Entry 7XOM (electron microscopy, 3.20 A resolution); this record covers chains K and U of the 15 polymer chains in the assembly.

Chain K:
Name: Chaperonin GroEL
From: Escherichia coli
Notes: EC 5.6.1.7
UniProt: P0A6F5 (CH60_ECOLI); residue numbers follow UniProt; this construct covers 2-548
Chain sequence (547 residues; numbered 2 to 548; the number before each row is that of its first residue):
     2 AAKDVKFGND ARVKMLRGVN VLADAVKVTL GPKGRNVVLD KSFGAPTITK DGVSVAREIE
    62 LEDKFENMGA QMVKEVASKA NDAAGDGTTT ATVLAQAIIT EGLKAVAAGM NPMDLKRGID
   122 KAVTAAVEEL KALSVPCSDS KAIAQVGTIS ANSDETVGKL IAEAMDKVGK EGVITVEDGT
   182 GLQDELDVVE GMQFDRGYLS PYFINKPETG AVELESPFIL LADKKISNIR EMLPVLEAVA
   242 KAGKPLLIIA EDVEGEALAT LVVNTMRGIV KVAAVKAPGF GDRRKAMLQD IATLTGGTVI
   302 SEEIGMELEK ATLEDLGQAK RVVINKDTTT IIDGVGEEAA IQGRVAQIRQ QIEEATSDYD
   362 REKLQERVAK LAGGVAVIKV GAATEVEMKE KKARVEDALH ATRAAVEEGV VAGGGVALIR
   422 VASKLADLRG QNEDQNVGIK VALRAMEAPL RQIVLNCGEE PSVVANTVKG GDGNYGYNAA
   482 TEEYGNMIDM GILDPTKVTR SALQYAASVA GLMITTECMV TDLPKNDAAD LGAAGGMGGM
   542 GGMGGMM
Unresolved in the structure: 526-548

Chain U:
Name: Polyalanine model of UDP-glucuronosyltransferase 1A (UGT1A)
From: Homo sapiens
Chain sequence (32 residues; each row starts with the number of its first residue; X marks 32 residues of unknown identity (built as UNK)):
     1 XXXXXXXXXX XXXXXXXXXX XXXXXXXXXX XX

How chain K and chain U interact:
Chain K side of the interface, 8 residues: Tyr203, Ile230, Glu257, Leu259, Ala260, Thr261, Asn265, Arg268

Overview:
Chain K and chain U make no direct contact in this assembly.
Here chain K is Chaperonin GroEL (Escherichia coli) and chain U is Polyalanine model of
UDP-glucuronosyltransferase 1A (UGT1A) (Homo sapiens). Entry 7XOM (Cryo-EM structure of occupied ring subunit
4 (OR4) of GroEL complexed with polyalanine model of UGT1A ...) was determined by electron microscopy.
